Entry 8UKU (X-ray diffraction, 3.60 A resolution); this record covers chains A and I of the 13 polymer chains in the assembly.

# Chain A
Name: DNA-directed RNA polymerase II subunit RPB1
Source organism: Saccharomyces cerevisiae S288C
Notes: EC 2.7.7.6
UniProt: P04050 (RPB1_YEAST); numbering as in UniProt (aligned over 1-1733)
Sequence (1733 residues; each row starts with the number of its first residue):
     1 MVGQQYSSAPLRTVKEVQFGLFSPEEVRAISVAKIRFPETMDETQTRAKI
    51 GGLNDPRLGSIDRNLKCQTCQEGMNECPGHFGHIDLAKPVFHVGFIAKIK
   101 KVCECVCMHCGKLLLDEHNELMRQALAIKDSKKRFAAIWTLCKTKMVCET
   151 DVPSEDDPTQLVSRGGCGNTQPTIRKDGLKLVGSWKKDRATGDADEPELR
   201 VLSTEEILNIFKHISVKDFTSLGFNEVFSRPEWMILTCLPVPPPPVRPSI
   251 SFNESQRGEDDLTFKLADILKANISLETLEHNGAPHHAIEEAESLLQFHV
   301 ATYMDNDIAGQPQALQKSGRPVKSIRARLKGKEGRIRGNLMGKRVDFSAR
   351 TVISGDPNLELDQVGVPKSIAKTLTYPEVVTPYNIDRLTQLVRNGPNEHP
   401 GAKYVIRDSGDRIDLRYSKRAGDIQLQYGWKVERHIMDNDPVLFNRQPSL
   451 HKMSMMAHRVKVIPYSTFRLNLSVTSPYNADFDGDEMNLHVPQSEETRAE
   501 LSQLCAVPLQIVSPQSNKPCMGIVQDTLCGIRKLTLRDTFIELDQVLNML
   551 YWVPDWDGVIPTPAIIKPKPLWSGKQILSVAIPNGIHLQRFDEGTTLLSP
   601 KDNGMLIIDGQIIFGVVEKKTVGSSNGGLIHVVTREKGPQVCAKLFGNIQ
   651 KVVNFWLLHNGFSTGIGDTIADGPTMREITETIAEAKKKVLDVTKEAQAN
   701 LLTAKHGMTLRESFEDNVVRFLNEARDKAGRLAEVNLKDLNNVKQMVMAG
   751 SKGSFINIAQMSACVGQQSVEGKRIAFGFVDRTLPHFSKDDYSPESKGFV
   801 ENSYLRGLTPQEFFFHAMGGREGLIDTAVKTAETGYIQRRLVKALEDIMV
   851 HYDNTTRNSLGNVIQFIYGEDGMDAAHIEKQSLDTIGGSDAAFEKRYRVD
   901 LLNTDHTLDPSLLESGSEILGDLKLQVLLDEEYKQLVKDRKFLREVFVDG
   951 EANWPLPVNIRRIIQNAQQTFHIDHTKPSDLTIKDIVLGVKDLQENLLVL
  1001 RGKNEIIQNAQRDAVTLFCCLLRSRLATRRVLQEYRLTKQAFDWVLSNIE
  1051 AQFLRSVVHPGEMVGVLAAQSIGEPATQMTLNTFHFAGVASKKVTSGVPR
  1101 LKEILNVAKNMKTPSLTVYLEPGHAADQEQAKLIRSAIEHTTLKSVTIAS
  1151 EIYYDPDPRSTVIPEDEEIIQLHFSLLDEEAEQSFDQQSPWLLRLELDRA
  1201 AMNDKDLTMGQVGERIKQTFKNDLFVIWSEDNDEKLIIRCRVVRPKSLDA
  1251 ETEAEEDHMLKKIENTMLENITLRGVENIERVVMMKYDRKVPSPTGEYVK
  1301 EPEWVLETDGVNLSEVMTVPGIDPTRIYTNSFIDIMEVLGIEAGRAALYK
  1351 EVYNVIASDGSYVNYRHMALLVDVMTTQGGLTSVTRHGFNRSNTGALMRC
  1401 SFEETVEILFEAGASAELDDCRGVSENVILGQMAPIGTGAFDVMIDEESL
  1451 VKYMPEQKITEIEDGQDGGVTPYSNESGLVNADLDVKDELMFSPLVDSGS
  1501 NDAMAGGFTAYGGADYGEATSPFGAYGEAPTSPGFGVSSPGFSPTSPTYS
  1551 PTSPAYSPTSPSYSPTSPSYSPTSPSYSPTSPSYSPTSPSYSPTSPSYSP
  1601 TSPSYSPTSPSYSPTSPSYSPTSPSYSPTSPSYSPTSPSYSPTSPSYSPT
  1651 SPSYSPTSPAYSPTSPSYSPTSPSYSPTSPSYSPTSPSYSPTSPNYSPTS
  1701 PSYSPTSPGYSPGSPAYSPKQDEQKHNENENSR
Unresolved in the structure: 1-2, 154-160, 187-198, 250-256, 1082-1091, 1177-1187, 1244-1256, 1447-1733
Metal / ion sites: Zn2+ site 1: Cys67, Cys70, Cys77, His80; Zn2+ site 2: Cys107, Cys110, Cys148, Cys167; Mg2+: Asp483, Asp485 (shared with 2 residues of chain R)
UniProt features mapped onto this chain:
  - region: Pro248 to Asp260 (Lid loop), Asn306 to Lys323 (Rudder loop), Pro810 to Glu822 (Bridging helix)
  - binding site (Zn(2+)): Cys67, Cys70, Cys77, His80, Cys107, Cys110, Cys148, Cys167
  - binding site (Mg(2+)): Asp481, Asp483, Asp485
  - modified residue: Thr1471 (Phosphothreonine)
  - cross-link (Glycyl lysine isopeptide (Lys-Gly)): Lys695 (interchain with G-Cter in ubiquitin), Lys1246 (interchain with G-Cter in ubiquitin), Lys1350 (interchain with G-Cter in ubiquitin)
  - natural variant: Ser1653 to Pro1659 (deletion: In strain: A364A)
  - mutagenesis: Lys1246 (K1246R: Impairs ubiquitination during transcription stress)

# Chain I
Name: DNA-directed RNA polymerase II subunit RPB9
Source organism: Saccharomyces cerevisiae S288C
UniProt: P27999 (RPB9_YEAST); numbering as in UniProt (aligned over 1-122)
Sequence (122 residues; row label = number of the first residue in the row):
     1 MTTFRFCRDCNNMLYPREDKENNRLLFECRTCSYVEEAGSPLVYRHELIT
    51 NIGETAGVVQDIGSDPTLPRSDRECPKCHSRENVFFQSQQRRKDTSMVLF
   101 FVCLSCSHIFTSDQKNKRTQFS
Unresolved in the structure: 1, 120-122
Metal / ion sites: Zn2+ site 1: Cys7, Cys10, Cys29, Cys32; Zn2+ site 2: Cys75, Cys78, Cys103, Cys106
UniProt features mapped onto this chain:
  - zinc finger: Cys7 to Cys32 (C4-type), Ser71 to Thr111 (TFIIS-type)
  - binding site (Zn(2+)): Cys7, Cys10, Cys29, Cys32, Cys75, Cys78, Cys103, Cys106
  - modified residue: Ser40 (Phosphoserine)

# How chain A and chain I interact
Residue-residue contacts (55):
  Lys695(A) - Arg73(I)
  Ala697(A) - Met97(I)
  Gln698(A) - Met97(I)
  Gln698(A) - Val98(I)
  Gln698(A) - Leu99(I)
  Gln698(A) - Ser112(I)  hydrogen bond (backbone-side chain)
  Ala699(A) - Asp113(I)
  Ala699(A) - Gln114(I)  hydrogen bond (backbone-backbone)
  Asn700(A) - Val98(I)
  Asn700(A) - Asp113(I)  hydrogen bond
  Leu701(A) - Gln114(I)
  Thr709(A) - Lys93(I)
  Arg711(A) - Gln87(I)  hydrogen bond
  Arg711(A) - Thr95(I)  hydrogen bond
  Arg711(A) - Met97(I)
  Phe714(A) - Met97(I)  hydrophobic
  Arg782(A) - Thr67(I)
  Ser788(A) - Thr67(I)
  Ser788(A) - Pro69(I)
  Lys789(A) - Thr67(I)  hydrogen bond (backbone-backbone)
  Lys789(A) - Pro69(I)
  Asp790(A) - Phe86(I)
  Asp790(A) - Gln87(I)  hydrogen bond (side chain-backbone)
  Tyr792(A) - Gln87(I)  hydrogen bond
  Lys1144(A) - Leu48(I)
  Thr1147(A) - Leu48(I)
  Thr1147(A) - Ile49(I)
  Ile1148(A) - Glu47(I)
  Ile1148(A) - Leu48(I)  hydrogen bond (backbone-backbone)
  Ile1148(A) - Ile49(I)  hydrogen bond (backbone-backbone)
  Ala1149(A) - Arg45(I)
  Ala1149(A) - His46(I)
  Ala1149(A) - Glu47(I)
  Ser1150(A) - Arg45(I)
  Ser1150(A) - His46(I)  hydrogen bond (backbone-backbone)
  Glu1151(A) - Tyr44(I)
  Glu1151(A) - Arg45(I)  salt bridge
  Ile1152(A) - Leu42(I)
  Ile1152(A) - Val43(I)  hydrogen bond (backbone-backbone)
  Ile1152(A) - Tyr44(I)  hydrogen bond (backbone-backbone)
  Tyr1153(A) - Pro41(I)
  Tyr1153(A) - Leu42(I)  hydrophobic
  Tyr1154(A) - Glu18(I)  hydrogen bond
  Tyr1154(A) - Asn23(I)  hydrogen bond
  Tyr1154(A) - Arg24(I)
  Tyr1154(A) - Pro41(I)  hydrogen bond (backbone-backbone)
  Pro1156(A) - Asn23(I)  hydrogen bond (backbone-side chain)
  Val1162(A) - Pro41(I)  hydrophobic
  Pro1190(A) - Glu18(I)
  Trp1191(A) - Val43(I)  hydrophobic
  Asp1257(A) - Val43(I)
  Lys1261(A) - Val43(I)
  Lys1261(A) - Tyr44(I)
  Glu1264(A) - His46(I)
  Leu1268(A) - Leu48(I)  hydrophobic
Interface residues without a listed pair, chain A (34 interface residues in all): Thr694, Leu710, Leu1143
Interface residues without a listed pair, chain I (29 interface residues in all): Pro16, Leu25, Leu68, Lys115

# In short
34 residues of chain A and 29 residues of chain I are in contact; the contacts include 17 hydrogen bonds and 1
salt bridge. Among the polar pairs are Glu1151(A)-Arg45(I), Gln698(A)-Ser112(I) and Asn700(A)-Asp113(I).
Chain A is DNA-directed RNA polymerase II subunit RPB1 and chain I is DNA-directed RNA polymerase II subunit
RPB9, both from Saccharomyces cerevisiae S288C; the structure, RNA polymerase II elongation complex with
Fapy-dG lesion with CMP added, was determined by X-ray diffraction (same publication as 8UKQ, 8UKR, 8UKS and
8UKT).
